Entry 4NC0 (X-ray diffraction, 2.30 A resolution); this record covers chains A and B.

== Chain A ==
Molecule: Cell wall-binding repeat protein
From: Clostridium difficile
Reference sequence: D5RWT1 (D5RWT1_CLODI); residues 14-261 here correspond to UniProt positions 1-248 (UniProt number = residue number - 13)
Sequence (256 residues; each row starts with the number of its first residue):
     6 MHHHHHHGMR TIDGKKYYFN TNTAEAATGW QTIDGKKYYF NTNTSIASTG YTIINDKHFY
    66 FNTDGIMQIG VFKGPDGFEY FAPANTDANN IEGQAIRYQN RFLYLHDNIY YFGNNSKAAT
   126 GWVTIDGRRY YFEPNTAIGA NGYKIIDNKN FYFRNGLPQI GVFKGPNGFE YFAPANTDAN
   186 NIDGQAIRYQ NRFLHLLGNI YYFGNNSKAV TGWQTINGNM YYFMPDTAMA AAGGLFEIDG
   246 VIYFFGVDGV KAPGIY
Not modelled in the structure: 6-12, 26-31
Construct notes: expression tag (6-13)

== Chain B ==
Molecule: A26.8 vhh
From: Lama glama
Notes: antibody fragment or engineered binder
Sequence (130 residues; each row starts with the number of its first residue):
     1 QVKLEESGGG LVQAGGSLRL SCAASERTFS RYPVAWFRQA PGAEREFVAV ISSTGTSTYY
    61 ADSVKGRFTI SRDNAKVTVY LQMNNLKRED TAVYFCAVNS QRTRLQDPNE YDYWGQGTQV
   121 TVSSHHHHHH
Not modelled in the structure: 1, 126-130
Cystine bridges: C22-C96

== Interface between chain A and chain B ==
Pairs across the interface - 28 pairs, chain A then chain B:
  M229(A) with T103(B)
  A237(A) with R104(B), hydrogen bond (backbone-side chain)
  G238(A) with R104(B)
  L240(A) with Y59(B), hydrophobic; T103(B); R104(B), hydrogen bond (backbone-backbone); L105(B), hydrogen bond (backbone-backbone); Q106(B)
  F241(A) with R102(B); T103(B); R104(B)
  E242(A) with R31(B); P33(B); S52(B); S53(B), hydrogen bond; R102(B), salt bridge; L105(B)
  G245(A) with S52(B), hydrogen bond (backbone-side chain); S53(B); T54(B), hydrogen bond (backbone-side chain)
  V246(A) with T56(B); S57(B)
  I247(A) with S52(B); S57(B), hydrogen bond (backbone-side chain); L105(B), hydrophobic
  Y261(A) with S57(B); T58(B); Y59(B), hydrophobic
Also at the interface, not in a pair above, chain A (11 interface residues in all): G239
Also at the interface, not in a pair above, chain B (18 interface residues in all): Y32, V50, I51, Q101
Interface features reported in the paper:
  - residue pairs: P33(B)-E242(A), S52(B)-E242(A), S52(B)-G245(A), S52(B)-I247(A), T54(B)-G245(A), S57(B)-G245(A), S57(B)-V246(A), S57(B)-I247(A), Y59(B)-L240(A), R102(B)-E242(A), T103(B)-L240(A), T103(B)-F241(A), R104(B)-G238(A), R104(B)-L240(A), R104(B)-F241(A), L105(B)-L240(A), L105(B)-F241(A), L105(B)-E242(A), L105(B)-I247(A), Q106(B)-L240(A)
  - epitope / paratope residues, chain B: P33(B), S52(B), T54(B), S57(B), Y59(B), R102(B), T103(B), R104(B), L105(B), Q106(B)

== Overview ==
11 residues of chain A and 18 residues of chain B are in contact; the contacts include 7 hydrogen bonds and 1
salt bridge. Polar contacts include E242(A)-R102(B), A237(A)-R104(B) and E242(A)-S53(B). The paper describes
contacts between P33(B) and E242(A), S52(B) and E242(A) and S52(B) and G245(A) among others. From the paper:
epitope/paratope residues P33(B), S52(B) and T54(B) among others.
Here chain A is Cell wall-binding repeat protein (Clostridium difficile) and chain B is A26.8 vhh (Lama
glama). Entry 4NC0 (Crystal Structure of TcdA-A2 Bound to A26.8 VHH) was determined by X-ray diffraction,
deposited together with 4NBX, 4NBY and 4NC1.
